5K4D - chain A; structure by X-ray diffraction, 2.00 A resolution.

[Chain A]
Protein: Eukaryotic translation initiation factor 3 subunit D
Organism: Nasonia vitripennis
UniProt: K7IM66 (K7IM66_NASVI); residues 172-537 here = UniProt positions 172-537
Amino-acid sequence (368 residues; numbered 170 to 537; the number before each row is that of its first residue):
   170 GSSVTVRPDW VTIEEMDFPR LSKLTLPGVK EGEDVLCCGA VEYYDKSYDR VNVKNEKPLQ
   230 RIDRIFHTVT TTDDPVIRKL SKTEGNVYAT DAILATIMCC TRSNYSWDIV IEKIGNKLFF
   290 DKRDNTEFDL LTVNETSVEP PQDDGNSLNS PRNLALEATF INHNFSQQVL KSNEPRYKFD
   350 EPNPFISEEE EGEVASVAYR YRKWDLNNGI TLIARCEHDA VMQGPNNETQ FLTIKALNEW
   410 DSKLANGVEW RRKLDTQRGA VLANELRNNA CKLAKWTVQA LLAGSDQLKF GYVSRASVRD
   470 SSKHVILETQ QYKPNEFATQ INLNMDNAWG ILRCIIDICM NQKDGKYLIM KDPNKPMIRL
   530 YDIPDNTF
Disordered / not traced: 170-171, 356-360, 394-397, 537
Sequence notes: expression tag (170-171)
Curated features (UniProtKB/Swiss-Prot):
  - region: Glu296 to Pro310 (RNA gate)

[Overview]
Chain A is Eukaryotic translation initiation factor 3 subunit D (Nasonia vitripennis); the structure,
Structure of eukaryotic translation initiation factor 3 subunit D (eIF3d) cap binding domain from Nasonia
vitripennis ..., was determined by X-ray diffraction, deposited together with 5K4B and 5K4C.
